PDB entry 5O9W | X-ray diffraction, 1.85 A resolution | chain A

[Chain A]
Protein: Thebaine 6-O-demethylase
From: Papaver somniferum
Notes: EC 1.14.11.31
Reference sequence: D4N500 (DIOX1_PAPSO); residue numbers follow UniProt; this construct covers 1-364
Amino-acid sequence (367 residues; each row starts with the number of its first residue; numbers below 1 keep their minus sign (Ser-2 is residue -2)):
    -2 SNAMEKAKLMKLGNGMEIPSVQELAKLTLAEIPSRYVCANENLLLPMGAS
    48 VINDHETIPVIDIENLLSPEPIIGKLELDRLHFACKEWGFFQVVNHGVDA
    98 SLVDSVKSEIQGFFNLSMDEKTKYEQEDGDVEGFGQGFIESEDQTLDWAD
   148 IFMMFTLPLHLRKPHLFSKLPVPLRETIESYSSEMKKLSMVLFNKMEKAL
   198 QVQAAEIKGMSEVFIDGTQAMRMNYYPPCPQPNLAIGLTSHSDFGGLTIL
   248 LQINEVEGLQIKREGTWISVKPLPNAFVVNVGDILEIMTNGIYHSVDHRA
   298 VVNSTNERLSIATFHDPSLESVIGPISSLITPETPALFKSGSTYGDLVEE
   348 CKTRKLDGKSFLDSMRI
Unresolved in the structure: 37-40, 46-52
Construct notes: expression tag (-2 to 0)
Ion coordination: Ni2+: His238, Asp240, His295 (together with 2-oxoglutaric acid); Na+: Ser324, Ile327
Small-molecule neighbours: 2-oxoglutaric acid (AKG): Arg219, Asn221, Tyr223, Leu235, His238, Asp240, Leu247, Leu256, His295, Ala297, Arg305, Ser307, Ala309, Phe311
Swiss-Prot annotation at these positions:
  - binding site (2-oxoglutarate): Tyr223, Arg305, Ser307
  - binding site (Fe cation): His238, Asp240, His295
Reported in the primary citation:
  - Ni2+ coordination: His238, Asp240, His295
  - binding site for 2-oxoglutaric acid: Asn221, Tyr223, Leu235, Leu247, Leu256, Arg305, Ser307
  - conformationally variable residues (side-chain flip): Ile148, Met150, Arg219
  - binding site for di(hydroxyethyl)ether: Val128, Glu129, Met150, Phe152

[In short]
Chain A binds 2-oxoglutaric acid. The Ni2+ site is built by His238, Asp240 and His295. Curated annotation
(UniProt) lists 3 residues binding 2-oxoglutarate and 3 Fe cation-binding residues. From the paper: a binding
site for 2-oxoglutaric acid at Asn221, Tyr223 and Leu235 among others; a binding site for
di(hydroxyethyl)ether at Val128, Glu129 and Met150 among others.
Chain A is Thebaine 6-O-demethylase (Papaver somniferum); the structure, Thebaine 6-O-demethylase (T6ODM) from
Papaver somniferum in complex with 2-oxoglutarate, was determined by X-ray diffraction, deposited together
with 5O7Y.
